PDB entry 6XNY | electron microscopy, 2.90 A resolution | chains B and x of the 10 polymer chains in the assembly

Chain B:
Protein: V(D)J recombination-activating protein 2
From: Mus musculus
Reference sequence: P21784 (RAG2_MOUSE); residues 3-361 here = UniProt positions 3-361
Chain sequence (363 residues; each row starts with the number of its first residue; numbers below 1 keep their minus sign (Gly-1 is residue -1)):
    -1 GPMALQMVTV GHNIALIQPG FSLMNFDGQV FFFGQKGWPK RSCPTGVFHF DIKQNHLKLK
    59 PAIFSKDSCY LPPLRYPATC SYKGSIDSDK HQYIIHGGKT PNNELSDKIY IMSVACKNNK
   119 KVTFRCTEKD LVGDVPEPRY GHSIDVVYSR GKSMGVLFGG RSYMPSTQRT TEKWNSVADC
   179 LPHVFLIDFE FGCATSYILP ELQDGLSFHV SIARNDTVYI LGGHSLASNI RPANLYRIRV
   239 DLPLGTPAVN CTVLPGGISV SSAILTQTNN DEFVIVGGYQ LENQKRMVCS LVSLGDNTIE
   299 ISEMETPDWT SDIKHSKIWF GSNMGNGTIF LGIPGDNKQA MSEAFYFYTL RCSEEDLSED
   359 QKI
Not modelled in the structure: -1 to 0, 82-87, 351-361
Construct notes: expression tag (-1 to 2)
Curated features (UniProtKB/Swiss-Prot):
  - mutagenesis: Asp128 (D128N: Does not affect the endonuclease activity of the RAG complex), Glu199 (E199Q: Does not affect the endonuclease activity of the RAG complex), Asp202 (D202N: Does not affect the endonuclease activity of the RAG complex), Glu280 (E280Q: Does not affect the endonuclease activity of the RAG complex), Asp310 (D310N: Does not affect the endonuclease activity of the RAG complex), Asp358 (D358N: Does not affect the endonuclease activity of the RAG complex)
From the paper describing this entry:
  - mutagenesis - K336DEL/M339DEL: unchanged catalytic activity

Chain x:
Molecule: 12RSS integration strand
Sequence (55 nucleotides; row label = number of the first residue in the row):
    13 GGTCGAGGTT TTTGTACAGC CTACTACCAC TGTGCGCCGG TAGCCCTATC CTGAG
Not modelled in the structure: 13-30, 66-67
Ion coordination: Mg2+: DG46, DC47 (shared with 3 residues of chain C)

Interface between chain B and chain x:
Contacting residue pairs (7; chain B residue first):
  Lys38(B) - DG55(x)  salt bridge to the phosphate
  Lys38(B) - DC56(x)  phosphate contact
  Arg39(B) - DC56(x)  hydrogen bond to the phosphate
  Arg39(B) - DC57(x)  phosphate contact
  Ser40(B) - DC56(x)  phosphate contact
  Met339(B) - DT53(x)  phosphate contact
  Met339(B) - DA54(x)  phosphate contact
Also at the interface, not in a pair above, chain B (5 interface residues in all): Leu14

Summary:
The chain B/chain x interface involves 5 residues from each chain, with 1 hydrogen bond and 1 salt bridge.
Polar contacts include Arg39(B)-DC56(x) and Lys38(B)-DG55(x). DG46(x) and DC47(x) coordinate Mg2+. From
UniProt: 6 mutagenesis sites on chain B. From the paper: K336DEL/M339DEL of chain B leave catalytic activity
unchanged.
Chain B is V(D)J recombination-activating protein 2 (Mus musculus) and chain x is 12RSS integration strand;
the structure, Structure of RAG1 (R848M/E649V)-RAG2-DNA Strand Transfer Complex (Paired-Form), was determined
by electron microscopy (same publication as 6XNX and 6XNZ).
